Entry 8QZ4 (X-ray diffraction, 3.20 A resolution); this record covers chains A and C of the 4 polymer chains in the assembly.

Chain A:
Molecule: Potassium channel subfamily K member 10
Source organism: Homo sapiens
UniProt: P57789 (KCNKA_HUMAN), isoform P57789-4; residues 67-340 here = UniProt positions 67-340
Amino-acid sequence (282 residues; numbered 66 to 347; the number before each row is that of its first residue):
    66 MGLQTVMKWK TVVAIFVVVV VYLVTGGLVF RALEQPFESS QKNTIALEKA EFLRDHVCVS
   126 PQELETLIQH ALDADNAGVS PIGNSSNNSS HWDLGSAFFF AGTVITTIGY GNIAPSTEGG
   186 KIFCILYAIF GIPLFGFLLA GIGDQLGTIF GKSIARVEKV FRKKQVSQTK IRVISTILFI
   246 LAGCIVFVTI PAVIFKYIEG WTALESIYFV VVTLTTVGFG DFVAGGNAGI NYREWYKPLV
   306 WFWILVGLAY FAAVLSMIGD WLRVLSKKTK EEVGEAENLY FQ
Disordered / not traced: 66-70, 150-153, 224-236, 338-347
Construct notes: initiating methionine (66); expression tag (341-347)
Swiss-Prot annotation at these positions:
  - binding site (K(+)): Val277
Ion coordination: barium ion site 1: Thr172, Ile173, Thr281, Val282 (shared with 4 residues of chain B); barium ion site 2: Gly174, Tyr175, Gly283, Phe284 (shared with 4 residues of chain B)
What the authors report for this chain:
  - conformationally variable residues (side-chain flip): Phe164, Trp306
  - contacts within the chain: Phe164-Trp306

Chain C:
Molecule: Nanobody 76
Source organism: Lama glama
Notes: antibody fragment or engineered binder
Amino-acid sequence (123 residues; row label = number of the first residue in the row):
     1 QVQLVESGGG LVQPGRSLRL SCAASGYIFS SATMAWYRQA PGKQRELVAS ITRASNTVYA
    61 DSVKGRFTIS RDNGKNTVYL QMNSLKPEDT AVYYCNVWSR GYWGQGTQVT VSSHHHHHHE
   121 PEA
Disordered / not traced: 113-123
Disulfides: Cys22-Cys95

How chain A and chain C interact:
Contacting residue pairs (11):
  Gln106(A) - Arg53(C)  hydrogen bond
  Glu113(A) - Trp98(C)
  Glu113(A) - Ser99(C)  hydrogen bond (backbone-side chain)
  Glu113(A) - Arg100(C)  salt bridge
  Glu116(A) - Ser99(C)
  Glu116(A) - Gly101(C)
  Phe117(A) - Trp98(C)  hydrophobic
  Phe117(A) - Ser99(C)
  Asn292(A) - Ala54(C)
  Asn292(A) - Ser55(C)  hydrogen bond (side chain-backbone)
  Asn292(A) - Asn56(C)  hydrogen bond
Also at the interface, not in a pair above, chain A (7 interface residues in all): Thr109, Leu112
The authors on this interface:
  - pairs named by the authors: Gln106(A)-Arg53(C) (hydrogen bond), Asn292(A)-Asn56(C) (hydrogen bond)
  - epitope / paratope residues, chain A: Gln106(A), Glu113(A), Asn292(A)
  - epitope / paratope residues, chain C: Arg53(C), Asn56(C)

Overview:
The interface between chain A and chain C involves 7 residues on one side and 8 on the other, with 4 hydrogen
bonds and 1 salt bridge. Among the polar pairs are Glu113(A)-Arg100(C), Gln106(A)-Arg53(C) and
Glu113(A)-Ser99(C). The authors report hydrogen bonds between Gln106(A) and Arg53(C) and Asn292(A) and
Asn56(C). The paper reports epitope/paratope residues Gln106(A), Glu113(A) and Arg53(C) among others;
conformational variability at Phe164(A) and Trp306(A).
Here chain A is Potassium channel subfamily K member 10 (Homo sapiens) and chain C is Nanobody 76 (Lama
glama). Entry 8QZ4 (Crystal structure of human two pore domain potassium ion channel TREK-2 (K2P10.1) in
complex with an ...) was determined by X-ray diffraction (same publication as 8QZ1, 8QZ2 and 8QZ3).
